PDB entry 7TE1 | X-ray diffraction, 3.50 A resolution | chains F and E of the 6 polymer chains in the assembly

Chain F:
Molecule: Ab17 light chain
Source organism: Homo sapiens
Sequence (214 residues; each row starts with the number of its first residue):
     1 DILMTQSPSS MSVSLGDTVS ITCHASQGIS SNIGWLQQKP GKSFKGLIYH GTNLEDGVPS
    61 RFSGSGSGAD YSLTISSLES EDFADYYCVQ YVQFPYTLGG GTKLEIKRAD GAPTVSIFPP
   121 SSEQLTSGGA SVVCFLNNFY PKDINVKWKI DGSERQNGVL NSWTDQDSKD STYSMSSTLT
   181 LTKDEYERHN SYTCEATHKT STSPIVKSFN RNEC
Disordered / not traced: 211-214
Disulfides: Cys23-Cys88, Cys134-Cys194

Chain E:
Molecule: Spike protein S1
Source organism: Homo sapiens
UniProtKB: P0DTC2 (SPIKE_SARS2); numbering as in UniProt (aligned over 319-529)
Sequence (211 residues; each row starts with the number of its first residue):
   319 RVQPTESIVR FPNITNLCPF GEVFNATRFA SVYAWNRKRI SNCVADYSVL YNSASFSTFK
   379 CYGVSPTKLN DLCFTNVYAD SFVIRGDEVR QIAPGQTGKI ADYNYKLPDD FTGCVIAWNS
   439 NNLDSKVGGN YNYLYRLFRK SNLKPFERDI STEIYQAGST PCNGVEGFNC YFPLQSYGFQ
   499 PTNGVGYQPY RVVVLSFELL HAPATVCGPK K
Disordered / not traced: 319-332, 476, 484-486, 517-519, 527-529
Disulfides: Cys336-Cys361, Cys379-Cys432, Cys391-Cys525, Cys480-Cys488
Curated features (UniProtKB/Swiss-Prot):
  - region: Arg403 to Asp405 (Integrin-binding motif), Asn448 to Phe456 (Immunodominant HLA epitope recognized by the CD8+)
  - glycosylation: Thr323 (O-linked (GalNAc) threonine), Ser325 (O-linked (HexNAc...) serine), Asn331 (N-linked (GlcNAc...) (complex) asparagine), Asn343 (N-linked (GlcNAc...) (complex) asparagine)
  - natural variant: Gly339 (G339D: In strain: Omicron/BA.1, Omicron/BA.2 and 4 more; G339H: In strain: Omicron/BA.2.75, Omicron/XBB.1.5 and 1 more), Arg346 (R346K: In strain: Mu/B.1.621; R346T: In strain: Omicron/BQ.1.1, Omicron/XBB.1.5 and 1 more), Leu368 (L368I: In strain: Omicron/XBB.1.5, Omicron/EG.5.1), Ser371 (S371F: In strain: Omicron/BA.2, Omicron/BA.2.12.1 and 6 more; S371L: In strain: Omicron/BA.1), Ser373 (S373P: In strain: Omicron/BA.1, Omicron/BA.2 and 7 more), Ser375 (S375F: In strain: Omicron/BA.1, Omicron/BA.2 and 7 more), Thr376 (T376A: In strain: Omicron/BA.2, Omicron/BA.2.12.1 and 5 more), Asp405 (D405N: In strain: Omicron/BA.2, Omicron/BA.2.12.1 and 6 more), Arg408 (R408S: In strain: Omicron/BA.2, Omicron/BA.2.12.1 and 6 more), Lys417 (K417N: In strain: Beta/B.1.351, Omicron/BA.1 and 8 more; K417T: In strain: Gamma/P.1), Asn440 (N440K: In strain: Omicron/BA.1, Omicron/BA.2 and 7 more), Lys444 (K444T: In strain: Omicron/BQ.1.1), 16 further natural variant entries in UniProt
  - mutagenesis: Asn331 (N331Q: Reduced viral infectivity), Asn343 (N343Q: Reduced viral infectivity), Leu452 (L452R: Increased resistance to neutralizing antibodies. Decreases HLA binding to NF9 epitope. Increased binding affinity to human ACE2), Tyr453 (Y453F: Decreased HLA binding to NF9 epitope. Increased binding affinity to human ACE2), Ala475 (A475V: Increased resistance to neutralizing antibodies), Val483 (V483A: Increased resistance to neutralizing antibodies), Glu484 (E484D: Increased replication in human TMEM106B overexpressing cells), Phe490 (F490L: Increased resistance to neutralizing antibodies and human covalescent sera neutralization), Gln493 (Q493N: Reduced host ACE2-binding affinity in vitro; Q493Y: Reduced host ACE2-binding affinity in vitro), Asn501 (N501T: Reduced host ACE2-binding affinity in vitro; N501Y: Increased binding affinity to human ACE2), His519 (H519P: Increased resistance to human covalescent sera neutralization)

Interface between chain F and chain E:
Pairs across the interface - 22 pairs, chain F then chain E:
  Gln27(F) - Tyr369(E)  hydrogen bond (side chain-backbone)
  Gln27(F) - Asn370(E)
  Gly28(F) - Ala372(E)
  Ile29(F) - Phe374(E)
  Ile29(F) - Ser375(E)
  Ser30(F) - Ser373(E)
  Ser30(F) - Phe374(E)
  Ser30(F) - Ser375(E)
  Asn32(F) - Ser375(E)  hydrogen bond (side chain-backbone)
  His50(F) - Val503(E)
  His50(F) - Tyr508(E)  hydrogen bond
  Tyr91(F) - Lys378(E)  hydrogen bond (backbone-side chain)
  Val92(F) - Phe374(E)
  Val92(F) - Ser375(E)
  Val92(F) - Thr376(E)
  Val92(F) - Phe377(E)  hydrogen bond (backbone-backbone)
  Val92(F) - Lys378(E)  hydrogen bond (backbone-side chain)
  Gln93(F) - Phe377(E)
  Gln93(F) - Lys378(E)
  Gln93(F) - Pro384(E)
  Phe94(F) - Lys378(E)
  Phe94(F) - Cys379(E)
Interface residues without a listed pair, chain F (11 interface residues in all): Tyr96
Interface residues without a listed pair, chain E (14 interface residues in all): Tyr380

Summary:
11 residues of chain F face 14 of chain E across their interface, with 6 hydrogen bonds. Polar contacts
include Gln27(F)-Tyr369(E), Asn32(F)-Ser375(E) and His50(F)-Tyr508(E). From UniProt: 11 mutagenesis sites on
chain E.
Here chain F is Ab17 light chain and chain E is Spike protein S1, both from Homo sapiens. Entry 7TE1
(SARS-CoV-2 Receptor Binding Domain in Complex with Ab17) was determined by X-ray diffraction.
